PDB entry 3U9J | X-ray diffraction, 1.60 A resolution | chain A

Chain A:
Molecule: F-box/LRR-repeat protein 5
Organism: Homo sapiens
Reference sequence: Q9UKA1 (FBXL5_HUMAN); residue numbers follow UniProt; this construct covers 1-160
Amino-acid sequence (160 residues; numbered 1 to 160; the number before each row is that of its first residue):
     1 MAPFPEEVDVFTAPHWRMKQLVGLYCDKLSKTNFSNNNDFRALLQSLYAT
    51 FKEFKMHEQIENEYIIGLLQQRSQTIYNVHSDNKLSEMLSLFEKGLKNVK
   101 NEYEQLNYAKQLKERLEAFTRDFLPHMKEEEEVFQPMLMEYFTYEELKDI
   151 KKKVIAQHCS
Disordered / not traced: 1-3
Modified / non-standard residues: Mse1 (selenomethionine); Mse18, Mse56, Mse88, Mse127, Mse137, Mse139 (selenomethionine; parent Met)
Ion coordination: Fe ion site 1: His15, His57, Glu61, Glu130; Fe ion site 2: Glu58, Glu61, His80, His126, Glu130
What the authors report for this chain:
  - Fe ion coordination: His15, His57, Glu58, Glu61, His80, His126, Glu130
  - mutagenesis - H80A: decreased stability
  - mutagenesis - H80A: decreased expression

Summary:
His15, His57, Glu61 and Glu130 form the Fe ion site 1. Glu58, Glu61, His80, His126 and Glu130 coordinate Fe
ion site 2. The paper reports that H80A reduces stability; Fe ion coordination by His15, His57 and Glu58 among
others.
Chain A is F-box/LRR-repeat protein 5 (Homo sapiens); the structure, Crystal structure of oxidized human FBXL5
hemerythrin like domain, was determined by X-ray diffraction together with 3U9M from the same study.
